Entry 8AYR (X-ray diffraction, 2.70 A resolution); this record covers chain A.

[Chain A]
Molecule: Coagulation factor 5/8 type domain protein
Organism: Akkermansia muciniphila
UniProt: B2UQE4 (B2UQE4_AKKM8); residues 2-705 here correspond to UniProt positions 1-704 (UniProt number = residue number - 1)
Sequence (704 residues; row label = number of the first residue in the row):
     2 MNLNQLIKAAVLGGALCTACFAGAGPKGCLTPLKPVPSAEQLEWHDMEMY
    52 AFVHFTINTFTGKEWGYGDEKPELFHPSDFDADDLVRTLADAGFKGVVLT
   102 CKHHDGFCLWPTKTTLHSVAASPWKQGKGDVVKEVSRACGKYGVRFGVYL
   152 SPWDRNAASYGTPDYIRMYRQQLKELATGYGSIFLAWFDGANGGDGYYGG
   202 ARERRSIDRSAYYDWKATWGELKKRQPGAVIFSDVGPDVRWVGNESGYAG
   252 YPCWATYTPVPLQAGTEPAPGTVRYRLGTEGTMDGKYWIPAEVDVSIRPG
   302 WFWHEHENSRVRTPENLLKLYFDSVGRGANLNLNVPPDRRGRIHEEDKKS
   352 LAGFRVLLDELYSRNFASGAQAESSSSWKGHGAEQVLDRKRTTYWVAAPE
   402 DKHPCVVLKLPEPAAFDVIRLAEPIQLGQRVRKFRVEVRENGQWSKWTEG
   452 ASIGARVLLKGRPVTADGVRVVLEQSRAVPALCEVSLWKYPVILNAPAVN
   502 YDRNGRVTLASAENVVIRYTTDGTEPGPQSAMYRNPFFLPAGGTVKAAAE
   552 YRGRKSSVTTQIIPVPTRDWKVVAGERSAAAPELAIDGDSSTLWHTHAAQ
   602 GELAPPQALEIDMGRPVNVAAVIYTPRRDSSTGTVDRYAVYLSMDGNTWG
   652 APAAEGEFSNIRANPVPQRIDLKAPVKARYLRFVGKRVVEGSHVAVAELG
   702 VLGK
Unresolved in the structure: 2-28
Metal / ion sites: Ca2+ site 1: Gln386, Asp389, Lys391, Thr394, Cys484; Ca2+ site 2: Leu585, Asp588, Asp590, Thr593, Ala698, Glu699

[In short]
The Ca2+ site 1 is built by Gln386, Asp389, Lys391, Thr394 and Cys484. Leu585, Asp588, Asp590, Thr593, Ala698
and Glu699 form the Ca2+ site 2.
Chain A is Coagulation factor 5/8 type domain protein (Akkermansia muciniphila); the structure, Sialidases and
Fucosidases of Akkermansia muciniphila are key for rapid growth on colonic mucin and nutrient ..., was
determined by X-ray diffraction, deposited together with 8AXI, 8AXS and 8AXT.
